PDB entry 7USL | electron microscopy, 2.70 A resolution | chains A and C of the 5 polymer chains in the assembly

Chain A:
Name: Integrin alpha-M
Organism: Homo sapiens
UniProtKB: P11215 (ITAM_HUMAN); residues 1-1088 here correspond to UniProt positions 17-1104 (UniProt number = residue number + 16)
Sequence (1162 residues; each row starts with the number of its first residue):
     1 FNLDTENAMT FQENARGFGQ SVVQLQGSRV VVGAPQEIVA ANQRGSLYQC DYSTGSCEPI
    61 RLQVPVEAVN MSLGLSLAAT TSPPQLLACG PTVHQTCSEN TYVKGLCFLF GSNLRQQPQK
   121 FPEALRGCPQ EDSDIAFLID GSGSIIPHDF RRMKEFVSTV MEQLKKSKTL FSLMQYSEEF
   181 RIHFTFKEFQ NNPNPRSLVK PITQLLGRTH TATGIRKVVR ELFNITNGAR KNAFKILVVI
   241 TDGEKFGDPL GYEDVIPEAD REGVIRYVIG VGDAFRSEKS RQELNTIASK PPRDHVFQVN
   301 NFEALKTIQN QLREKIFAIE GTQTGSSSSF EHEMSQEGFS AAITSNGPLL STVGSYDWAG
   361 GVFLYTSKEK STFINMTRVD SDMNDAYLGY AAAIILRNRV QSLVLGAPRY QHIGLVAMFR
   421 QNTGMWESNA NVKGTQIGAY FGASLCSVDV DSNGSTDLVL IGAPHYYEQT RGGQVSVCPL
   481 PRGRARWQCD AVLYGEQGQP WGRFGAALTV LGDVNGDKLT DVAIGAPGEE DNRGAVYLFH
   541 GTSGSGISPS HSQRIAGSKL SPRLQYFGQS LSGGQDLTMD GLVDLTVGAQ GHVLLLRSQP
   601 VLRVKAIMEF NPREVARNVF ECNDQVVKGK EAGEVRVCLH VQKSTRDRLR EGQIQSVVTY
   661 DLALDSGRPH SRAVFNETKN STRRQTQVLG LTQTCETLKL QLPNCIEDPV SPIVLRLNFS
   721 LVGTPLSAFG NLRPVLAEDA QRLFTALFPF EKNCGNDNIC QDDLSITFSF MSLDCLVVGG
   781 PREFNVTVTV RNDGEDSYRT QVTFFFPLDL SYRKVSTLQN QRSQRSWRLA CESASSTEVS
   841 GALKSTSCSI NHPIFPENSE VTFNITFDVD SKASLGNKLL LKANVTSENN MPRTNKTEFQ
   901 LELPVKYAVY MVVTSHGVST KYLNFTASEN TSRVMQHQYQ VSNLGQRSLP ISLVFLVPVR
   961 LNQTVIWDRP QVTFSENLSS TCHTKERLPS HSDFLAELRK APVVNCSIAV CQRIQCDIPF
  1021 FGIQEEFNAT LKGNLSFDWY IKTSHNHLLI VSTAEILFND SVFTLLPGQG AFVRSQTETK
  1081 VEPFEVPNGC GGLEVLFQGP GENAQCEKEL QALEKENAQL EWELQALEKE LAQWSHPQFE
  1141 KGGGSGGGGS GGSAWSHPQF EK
Unresolved in the structure: 121-329, 818-826, 834-842, 1084-1162
Cystine bridges: C50-C57, C89-C107, C638-C695, C754-C760, C831-C848, C982-C1016, C1006-C1011
Covalent attachments: N-acetylglucosamine (NAG) linked to N70, N375, N680, N718, N785, N884, N924, N1005, N1028, N1034; glycan linked to N1059
Sequence notes: expression tag (1089-1162)
Bound ions: Ca2+ site 1: D449, D451, N453, S455, D457; Ca2+ site 2: D513, N515, D517, L519, D521; Ca2+ site 3: D576, D580, L582, D584
Curated features (UniProtKB/Swiss-Prot):
  - binding site (Ca(2+)): D449, D451, N453, D457, D513, N515, D517, D521, D576, D580, D584
  - glycosylation (N-linked (GlcNAc...) asparagine): N70, N224, N375, N453, N676, N680, N718, N785, N864, N884, N895, N924, N930, N962, N977, N1005, N1028, N1034, N1059
What the authors report for this chain:
  - post-translational modification sites: N1059
  - specificity-determining residues: R646, R648 (by similarity / conservation)

Chain C:
Name: Bifunctional hemolysin-adenylate cyclase
Organism: Bordetella pertussis
Notes: fragment: C-terminal fragment RTX751, residues 270-1225
UniProtKB: A5JW88 (A5JW88_BORPT); residues 751-1706 here correspond to UniProt positions 270-1225 (UniProt number = residue number - 481)
Sequence (960 residues; row label = number of the first residue in the row):
   747 GPGSANSDGL RKMLADLQAG WNASSVIGVQ TTEISKSALE LAAITGNADN LKSVDVFVDR
   807 FVQGERVAGQ PVVLDVAAGG IDIASRKGER PALTFITPLA APGEEQRRRT KTGKSEFTTF
   867 VEIVGKQDRW RIRDGAADTT IDLAKVVSQL VDANGVLKHS IKLDVIGGDG DDVVLANASR
   927 IHYDGGAGTN TVSYAALGRQ DSITVSADGE RFNVRKQLNN ANVYREGVAT QTTAYGKRTE
   987 NVQYRHVELA RVGQLVEVDT LEHVQHIIGG AGNDSITGNA HDNFLAGGSG DDRLDGGAGN
  1047 DTLVGGEGQN TVIGGAGDDV FLQDLGVWSN QLDGGAGVDT VKYNVHQPSE ERLERMGDTG
  1107 IHADLQKGTV EKWPALNLFS VDHVKNIENL HGSRLNDRIA GDDQDNELWG HDGNDTIRGR
  1167 GGDDILRGGL GLDTLYGEDG NDIFLQDDET VSDDIDGGAG LDTVDYSAMI HPGRIVAPHE
  1227 YGFGIEADLS REWVRKASAL GVDYYDNVRN VENVIGTSMK DVLIGDAQAN TLMGQGGDDT
  1287 VRGGDGDDLL FGGDGNDMLY GDAGNDTLYG GLGDDTLEGG AGNDWFGQTQ AREHDVLRGG
  1347 DGVDTVDYSQ TGAHAGIAAG RIGLGILADL GAGRVDKLGE AGSSAYDTVS GIENVVGTEL
  1407 ADRITGDAQA NVLRGAGGAD VLAGGEGDDV LLGGDGDDQL SGDAGRDRLY GEAGDDWFFQ
  1467 DAANAGNLLD GGDGRDTVDF SGPGRGLDAG AKGVFLSLGK GFASLMDEPE TSNVLRNIEN
  1527 AVGSARDDVL IGDAGANVLN GLAGNDVLSG GAGDDVLLGD EGSDLLSGDA GNDDLFGGQG
  1587 DDTYLFGVGY GHDTIYESGG GHDTIRINAG ADQLWFARQG NDLEIRILGT DDALTVHDWY
  1647 RDADHRVEII HAANQAVDQA GIEKLVEAMA QYPDPGAAAA APPAARVPDT LMQSLAVNWR
Unresolved in the structure: 747-753, 813-817, 1355-1369, 1489-1706
Sequence notes: expression tag (747-750)
Bound ions: Ca2+ site 1: A883, G913, D918; Ca2+ site 2: G916, D918, G931, A933, N936; Ca2+ site 3: G1016, G1018, D1020, G1033, S1035, D1038; Ca2+ site 4: N1025, H1027, N1029, G1042, A1044, D1047; Ca2+ site 5: G1034, G1036, D1038, G1051, E1053, N1056; Ca2+ site 6: G1043, G1045, D1047, G1060, A1062, D1065; Ca2+ site 7: G1061, G1063, D1065, G1080, A1082, D1085; Ca2+ site 8: G1081, G1083, D1085, N1132, E1134; Ca2+ site 9: S1139, L1141, D1143, G1156, D1158, D1161; Ca2+ site 10: D1148, Q1150, N1152, G1165, G1167, D1170; Ca2+ site 11: H1157, G1159, D1161, G1174, L1176, D1179; Ca2+ site 12: R1166, G1168, D1170, G1183, D1185, D1188; 17 more Ca2+ sites not listed
What the authors report for this chain:
  - binding site for alpha-L-fucopyranose: L1124, F1125
  - post-translational modification sites: K860, K983 (citing earlier work)

How chain A and chain C interact:
Contacting residue pairs (42):
  Q26(A) with L1246(C)
  T81(A) with E1226(C)
  S82(A) with P1224(C); E1226(C), hydrogen bond
  P84(A) with E1226(C)
  R399(A) with D1194(C); E1195(C)
  D451(A) with L1178(C)
  S452(A) with V1197(C)
  N453(A) with N1160(C), hydrogen bond; L1178(C); V1197(C)
  R482(A) with L1099(C); E1100(C), hydrogen bond (side chain-backbone); M1102(C); G1103(C)
  G483(A) with E1096(C)
  R484(A) with E1096(C), hydrogen bond (backbone-side chain)
  A485(A) with E1100(C)
  G574(A) with V1248(C)
  D576(A) with G1247(C), hydrogen bond (backbone-backbone)
  R646(A) with E1238(C); W1239(C); Y1251(C); N1253(C)
  R648(A) with Y1227(C); R1241(C); S1244(C), hydrogen bond; D1249(C), salt bridge
  E651(A) with R1237(C), salt bridge
  S874(A) with A1121(C)
  S948(A) with L1122(C), hydrogen bond (side chain-backbone); N1123(C)
  P950(A) with F1125(C), hydrophobic
  S979(A) with W1074(C)
  S980(A) with R945(C), hydrogen bond (backbone-side chain)
  T981(A) with R945(C)
  P1019(A) with V1073(C), hydrophobic; W1074(C)
  F1020(A) with N1123(C)
  N1059(A) with F1125(C)
  F1063(A) with F1125(C), hydrophobic
Other interface residues (no listed pair), chain A (33 interface residues in all): G27, G454, Q575, D647, Y907, V1062
Other interface residues (no listed pair), chain C (38 interface residues in all): R1101, W1119, L1124, L1176, G1177, V1222, A1245
Interface features reported in the paper:
  - specific contacts: N453(A)-N1160(C) (hydrogen bond), R646(A)-N1253(C), R646(A)-Y1251(C) (hydrophobic contact), R648(A)-D1249(C) (salt bridge), R648(A)-S1244(C) (hydrogen bond), R648(A)-Y1227(C) (pi stacking), R648(A)-R1241(C) (pi stacking)
  - interface residues, chain A: F1020(A)

In short:
33 residues of chain A and 38 residues of chain C are in contact; the contacts include 8 hydrogen bonds and 2
salt bridges. Polar contacts include R648(A)-D1249(C), E651(A)-R1237(C) and S82(A)-E1226(C). The paper
describes hydrogen bonds between N453(A) and N1160(C) and R648(A) and S1244(C); a contact between R646(A) and
N1253(C); a hydrophobic contact between R646(A) and Y1251(C). From the paper: a binding site for
alpha-L-fucopyranose at L1124(C) and F1125(C); the interface residue F1020(A).
Here chain A is Integrin alpha-M (Homo sapiens) and chain C is Bifunctional hemolysin-adenylate cyclase
(Bordetella pertussis). Entry 7USL (Integrin alphaM/beta2 ectodomain in complex with adenylate cyclase toxin
RTX751 and M1F5 Fab) was determined by electron microscopy together with 7USM from the same study.
